4B7G - chains B and D of the 4 polymer chains in the assembly; structure by X-ray diffraction, 1.90 A resolution.

== Chain B (and D) ==
Protein: Catalase
Source organism: Corynebacterium glutamicum
Notes: EC 1.11.1.6; chain D of this document is another copy of the same molecule, construct and numbering; everything in this record applies to it too
Reference sequence: Q6M8A6 (Q6M8A6_CORGL); residues 2-516 here = UniProt positions 2-516
Amino-acid sequence (515 residues; each row starts with the number of its first residue):
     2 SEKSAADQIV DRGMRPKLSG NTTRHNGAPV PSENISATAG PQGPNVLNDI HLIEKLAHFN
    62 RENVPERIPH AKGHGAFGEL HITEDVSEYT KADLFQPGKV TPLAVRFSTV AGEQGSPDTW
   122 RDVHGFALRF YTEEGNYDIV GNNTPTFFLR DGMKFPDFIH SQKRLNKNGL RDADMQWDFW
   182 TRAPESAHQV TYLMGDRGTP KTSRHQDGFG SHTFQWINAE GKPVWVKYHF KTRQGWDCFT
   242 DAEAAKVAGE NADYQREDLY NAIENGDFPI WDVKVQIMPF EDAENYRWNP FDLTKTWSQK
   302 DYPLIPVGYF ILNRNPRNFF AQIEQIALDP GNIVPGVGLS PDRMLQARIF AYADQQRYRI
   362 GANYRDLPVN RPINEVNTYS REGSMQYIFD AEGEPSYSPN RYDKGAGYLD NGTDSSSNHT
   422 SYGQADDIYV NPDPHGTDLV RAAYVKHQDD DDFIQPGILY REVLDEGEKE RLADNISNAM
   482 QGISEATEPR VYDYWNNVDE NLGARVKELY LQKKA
Unresolved in the structure: 2
Sequence notes: conflict Ile327 (Leu in Q6M8A6)
Ion coordination: heme Fe near Tyr353 (its only coordinating residue here)
Small-molecule neighbours:
  - heme (HEM): Arg68, Ile69, Pro70, His71, Arg107, Ser109, Gly126, Phe127, Ala128, Val141, Gly142, Asn143, Phe148, Gly153, Phe156, Gly211, Ser212, His213, Leu294, Leu329, Met345, Ala348, Arg349, Ala352, Tyr353, Gln356, Gln357, Arg360
  - NADPH (NDP; NADPH dihydro-nicotinamide-adenine-dinucleotide phosphate): Pro146, His189, Tyr193, Arg198, His230, Gln277, Thr297, Trp298, Ser299, Gln300, Lys301, Gln456, Ile459, Leu460, Val464, Leu465, Glu469

== How chain B and chain D interact ==
Residue-residue contacts (191; chain B residue first):
  Pro32(B) - Arg442(D)
  Ser33(B) - Met154(D)
  Glu34(B) - Met154(D)
  Glu34(B) - Lys155(D)  hydrogen bond (backbone-side chain)
  Glu34(B) - Asp158(D)
  Asn35(B) - Asp152(D)
  Asn35(B) - Met154(D)
  Asn35(B) - Lys155(D)  hydrogen bond
  Ile36(B) - Asp152(D)
  Ile36(B) - Met154(D)
  Ile36(B) - Arg344(D)
  Ile36(B) - Arg442(D)
  Ile36(B) - Ala443(D)
  Ser37(B) - Asp152(D)  hydrogen bond
  Ala38(B) - Val441(D)
  Thr39(B) - Arg344(D)
  Thr39(B) - Asp439(D)
  Thr39(B) - Leu440(D)
  Thr39(B) - Val441(D)  hydrogen bond (backbone-backbone)
  Ala40(B) - Pro435(D)
  Ala40(B) - Asp439(D)
  Gly41(B) - Pro435(D)
  Gly41(B) - Gly437(D)
  Gly41(B) - Asp439(D)  hydrogen bond (backbone-backbone)
  Gly41(B) - Val441(D)
  Pro42(B) - Arg344(D)  hydrogen bond (backbone-side chain)
  Pro42(B) - Pro435(D)
  Pro42(B) - His436(D)
  Pro42(B) - Gly437(D)
  Pro42(B) - Val441(D)
  Pro42(B) - Ala443(D)  hydrophobic
  Pro42(B) - Ala444(D)
  Gln43(B) - Glu285(D)  hydrogen bond
  Gln43(B) - Phe292(D)
  Gln43(B) - Pro342(D)
  Gln43(B) - Pro433(D)
  Gln43(B) - Asp434(D)  hydrogen bond (side chain-backbone)
  Gln43(B) - Pro435(D)  hydrogen bond (backbone-backbone)
  Gln43(B) - His436(D)  hydrogen bond
  Gln43(B) - Val446(D)
  Gly44(B) - Pro435(D)
  Pro45(B) - Gln347(D)
  Pro45(B) - Tyr430(D)
  Asn46(B) - Arg344(D)
  Asn46(B) - Gln347(D)  hydrogen bond (backbone-side chain)
  Asp50(B) - Met154(D)
  His52(B) - Met154(D)
  Leu53(B) - Met154(D)  hydrophobic
  Ile54(B) - Phe351(D)  hydrophobic
  Lys56(B) - Met154(D)  hydrogen bond (side chain-backbone)
  Lys56(B) - Asp158(D)  salt bridge
  Leu57(B) - Gly153(D)
  Ala58(B) - Asp355(D)
  Phe60(B) - Ile69(D)
  Phe60(B) - Phe156(D)  hydrophobic
  Phe60(B) - Pro157(D)  hydrophobic
  Phe60(B) - Ile160(D)  hydrophobic
  Asn61(B) - Ala352(D)
  Asn61(B) - Asp355(D)
  Asn61(B) - Gln356(D)
  Asn61(B) - Tyr359(D)
  Arg62(B) - Asp355(D)  salt bridge
  Arg62(B) - Tyr359(D)
  Glu63(B) - Ile69(D)
  Glu63(B) - His161(D)  salt bridge
  Asn64(B) - Pro66(D)
  Asn64(B) - Glu67(D)  hydrogen bond (side chain-backbone)
  Asn64(B) - Arg68(D)  hydrogen bond (side chain-backbone)
  Asn64(B) - Ile69(D)
  Asn64(B) - Tyr359(D)  hydrogen bond (backbone-side chain)
  Val65(B) - Tyr359(D)
  Pro66(B) - Asn64(D)
  Pro66(B) - Pro66(D)
  Glu67(B) - Asn64(D)  hydrogen bond (backbone-side chain)
  Arg68(B) - Asn64(D)  hydrogen bond (backbone-side chain)
  Ile69(B) - Phe60(D)
  Ile69(B) - Glu63(D)
  Ile69(B) - Asn64(D)
  Glu114(B) - Gln115(D)
  Glu114(B) - Gly116(D)
  Gln115(B) - Glu114(D)
  Gln115(B) - Gln115(D)
  Gln115(B) - Gly116(D)  hydrogen bond (backbone-backbone)
  Gln115(B) - Ser117(D)
  Gly116(B) - Glu114(D)
  Gly116(B) - Gly116(D)
  Gly116(B) - Ser117(D)
  Gly116(B) - Arg165(D)
  Ser117(B) - Gly116(D)
  Asp152(B) - Asn35(D)
  Asp152(B) - Ile36(D)
  Asp152(B) - Ser37(D)  hydrogen bond
  Gly153(B) - Leu53(D)
  Gly153(B) - Leu57(D)
  Met154(B) - Ser33(D)
  Met154(B) - Glu34(D)
  Met154(B) - Asn35(D)
  Met154(B) - Ile36(D)
  Met154(B) - Asp50(D)
  Met154(B) - His52(D)
  Met154(B) - Leu53(D)
  Met154(B) - Lys56(D)  hydrogen bond (backbone-side chain)
  Lys155(B) - Glu34(D)  hydrogen bond (side chain-backbone)
  Lys155(B) - Asn35(D)  hydrogen bond
  Phe156(B) - Phe60(D)  hydrophobic
  Pro157(B) - Lys56(D)
  Pro157(B) - Leu57(D)  hydrophobic
  Pro157(B) - Phe60(D)  hydrophobic
  Asp158(B) - Glu34(D)
  Asp158(B) - Lys56(D)  salt bridge
  Ile160(B) - Phe60(D)  hydrophobic
  His161(B) - Glu63(D)  salt bridge
  Arg165(B) - Asp254(D)  salt bridge
  Arg165(B) - Arg257(D)
  Asn167(B) - Asn319(D)
  Asn167(B) - Phe320(D)  hydrogen bond (backbone-backbone)
  Lys168(B) - Tyr261(D)  hydrogen bond
  Lys168(B) - Pro317(D)
  Lys168(B) - Arg318(D)
  Lys168(B) - Phe320(D)  hydrogen bond (backbone-backbone)
  Asn169(B) - Arg257(D)
  Asn169(B) - Tyr261(D)
  Asn169(B) - Phe320(D)
  Gly170(B) - Arg257(D)  hydrogen bond (backbone-side chain)
  Gly170(B) - Phe320(D)
  Leu171(B) - Arg257(D)
  Leu171(B) - Glu258(D)
  Ala246(B) - Gly250(D)
  Gly250(B) - Ala246(D)
  Gly250(B) - Gly250(D)
  Ala253(B) - Trp121(D)  hydrophobic
  Asp254(B) - Arg165(D)  salt bridge
  Arg257(B) - Arg165(D)
  Arg257(B) - Asn169(D)
  Arg257(B) - Gly170(D)  hydrogen bond (side chain-backbone)
  Arg257(B) - Leu171(D)
  Glu258(B) - Leu171(D)
  Tyr261(B) - Lys168(D)  hydrogen bond
  Tyr261(B) - Asn169(D)
  Glu285(B) - Gln43(D)  hydrogen bond
  Phe292(B) - Gln43(D)
  Pro317(B) - Lys168(D)
  Arg318(B) - Lys168(D)
  Asn319(B) - Asn167(D)
  Phe320(B) - Asn167(D)  hydrogen bond (backbone-backbone)
  Phe320(B) - Lys168(D)  hydrogen bond (backbone-backbone)
  Phe320(B) - Asn169(D)
  Phe320(B) - Gly170(D)
  Pro342(B) - Gln43(D)
  Arg344(B) - Ile36(D)
  Arg344(B) - Thr39(D)
  Arg344(B) - Pro42(D)  hydrogen bond (side chain-backbone)
  Arg344(B) - Asn46(D)
  Gln347(B) - Pro45(D)
  Gln347(B) - Asn46(D)  hydrogen bond (side chain-backbone)
  Phe351(B) - Ile54(D)  hydrophobic
  Ala352(B) - Asn61(D)
  Asp355(B) - Ala58(D)
  Asp355(B) - Asn61(D)
  Asp355(B) - Arg62(D)  salt bridge
  Gln356(B) - Asn61(D)
  Tyr359(B) - Asn61(D)
  Tyr359(B) - Arg62(D)
  Tyr359(B) - Asn64(D)  hydrogen bond (side chain-backbone)
  Tyr359(B) - Val65(D)
  Tyr430(B) - Pro45(D)
  Pro433(B) - Gln43(D)
  Asp434(B) - Gln43(D)  hydrogen bond (backbone-side chain)
  Pro435(B) - Ala40(D)
  Pro435(B) - Gly41(D)
  Pro435(B) - Pro42(D)
  Pro435(B) - Gln43(D)  hydrogen bond (backbone-backbone)
  Pro435(B) - Gly44(D)
  His436(B) - Pro42(D)
  His436(B) - Gln43(D)  hydrogen bond
  Gly437(B) - Gly41(D)
  Gly437(B) - Pro42(D)
  Asp439(B) - Thr39(D)
  Asp439(B) - Ala40(D)
  Asp439(B) - Gly41(D)  hydrogen bond (backbone-backbone)
  Leu440(B) - Thr39(D)
  Val441(B) - Ala38(D)
  Val441(B) - Thr39(D)  hydrogen bond (backbone-backbone)
  Val441(B) - Gly41(D)
  Val441(B) - Pro42(D)
  Arg442(B) - Pro32(D)
  Arg442(B) - Ile36(D)
  Ala443(B) - Ile36(D)
  Ala443(B) - Pro42(D)  hydrophobic
  Ala444(B) - Pro42(D)
  Val446(B) - Gln43(D)
Interface residues without a listed pair, chain B (93 interface residues in all): Val47, Pro70, Pro118, Trp121, Ala249, Asn290, Phe321, Ala348
Interface residues without a listed pair, chain D (93 interface residues in all): Val47, Pro70, Pro118, Ala249, Ala253, Asn290, Phe321, Ala348

== In short ==
The chain B/chain D interface involves 93 residues from each chain, with 39 hydrogen bonds and 8 salt bridges.
Polar pairs include Lys56(B)-Asp158(D), Arg62(B)-Asp355(D) and Glu63(B)-His161(D). Bound to chain B: NADPH and
heme.
Both chains are Catalase (Corynebacterium glutamicum). Entry 4B7G (Structure of a bacterial catalase) was
determined by X-ray diffraction together with 4B7F and 4B7H from the same study.
